Entry 7E2Q (X-ray diffraction, 1.80 A resolution); this record covers chains A and B.

[Chain A (and B)]
Molecule: Enolase
Source organism: Mycoplasma pneumoniae
Notes: EC 4.2.1.11; chain B of this document is another copy of the same molecule, construct and numbering; everything in this record applies to it too
UniProt: A0A449A037 (A0A449A037_MYCPM); residues 1-456 here = UniProt positions 1-456
Chain sequence (464 residues; row label = number of the first residue in the row):
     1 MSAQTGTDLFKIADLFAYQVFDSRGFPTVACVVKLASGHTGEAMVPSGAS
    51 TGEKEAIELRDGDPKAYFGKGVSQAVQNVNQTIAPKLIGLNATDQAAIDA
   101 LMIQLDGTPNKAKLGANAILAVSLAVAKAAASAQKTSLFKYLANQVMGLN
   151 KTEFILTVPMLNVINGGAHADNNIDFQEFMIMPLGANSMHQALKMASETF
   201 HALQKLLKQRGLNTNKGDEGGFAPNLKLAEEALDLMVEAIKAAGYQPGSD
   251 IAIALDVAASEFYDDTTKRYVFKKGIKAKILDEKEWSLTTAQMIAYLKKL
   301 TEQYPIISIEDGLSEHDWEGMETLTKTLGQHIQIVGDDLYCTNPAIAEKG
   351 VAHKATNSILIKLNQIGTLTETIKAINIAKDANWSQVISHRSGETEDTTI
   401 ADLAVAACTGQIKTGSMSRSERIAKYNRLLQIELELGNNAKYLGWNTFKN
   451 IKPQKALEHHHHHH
Unresolved in the structure: 1-7, 50, 161, 460-464 (chain B: 1-7, 49-53, 460-464)
Differences from the reference sequence: expression tag (457-464)
Reported in the primary citation:
  - self-association interface (contacts with another copy of this molecule): Phe16, Tyr18, Gln19, Val20, Phe21, Asp22, Ser23, Arg24, Gly25, Phe26, Val32, Glu42, Met44, Lys65, Ala66, Tyr67, Phe68, Asp171, His190, Leu193, Lys194, Ser197, Glu198, Phe200, His201, Ala202, Lys205, Lys208, Asn213, Asn215, Lys216, Gly217, Asp218, Ala223, Ala242, Ala243, Thr395, Glu396, Met417, Ser418, Arg419, Ser420, Glu421, Ile423, Ala424, Asn427, Leu430, Gln431, Leu434

[Chain A / chain B interface]
Contacting residue pairs (91):
  Phe16(A) with Leu434(B), hydrophobic
  Tyr18(A) with Gln431(B); Leu434(B), hydrophobic
  Gln19(A) with Leu430(B)
  Val20(A) with Asn427(B)
  Phe21(A) with Leu193(B), hydrophobic; Ser197(B); Met417(B), hydrophobic; Ile423(B); Asn427(B), hydrogen bond (backbone-side chain); Leu430(B), hydrophobic
  Asp22(A) with Ile423(B)
  Ser23(A) with Ser418(B); Arg419(B), hydrogen bond (backbone-backbone); Ser420(B)
  Arg24(A) with Met417(B)
  Gly25(A) with Ser197(B), hydrogen bond (backbone-side chain); Met417(B), hydrogen bond (backbone-backbone)
  Glu42(A) with Gln431(B), hydrogen bond
  Lys65(A) with Lys194(B); Glu198(B)
  Ala66(A) with Lys194(B); Glu198(B)
  Tyr67(A) with Lys194(B); Ser197(B); Glu198(B), hydrogen bond (backbone-side chain)
  Phe68(A) with Ser197(B); His201(B)
  Asp171(A) with Asn213(B)
  Leu193(A) with Phe21(B), hydrophobic
  Lys194(A) with Lys65(B), hydrogen bond (side chain-backbone); Ala66(B); Tyr67(B)
  Ser197(A) with Phe21(B); Gly25(B), hydrogen bond (side chain-backbone); Tyr67(B)
  Glu198(A) with Lys65(B); Ala66(B); Tyr67(B), hydrogen bond (side chain-backbone); Phe68(B)
  His201(A) with Arg24(B), hydrogen bond (side chain-backbone); Gly25(B), hydrogen bond (side chain-backbone); Phe26(B); Phe68(B)
  Ala202(A) with Phe68(B)
  Lys205(A) with Phe68(B)
  Asn213(A) with Asn213(B)
  Asn215(A) with Asn213(B), hydrogen bond; Asn215(B); Lys216(B); Ala223(B)
  Lys216(A) with Asn215(B); Lys216(B), hydrogen bond (backbone-backbone); Arg419(B)
  Gly217(A) with Asn215(B)
  Ala223(A) with Asn215(B)
  Glu394(A) with Ser420(B)
  Thr395(A) with Ser420(B)
  Glu396(A) with Ser420(B); Ala424(B); Asn427(B), hydrogen bond
  Met417(A) with Phe21(B), hydrophobic; Arg24(B); Gly25(B), hydrogen bond (backbone-backbone)
  Ser418(A) with Ser23(B)
  Arg419(A) with Ser23(B), hydrogen bond (backbone-backbone); Lys216(B); Ser418(B); Arg419(B); Glu421(B)
  Ser420(A) with Ser23(B); Glu394(B); Thr395(B); Glu396(B); Glu421(B), hydrogen bond (backbone-side chain)
  Glu421(A) with Arg419(B); Ser420(B), hydrogen bond (side chain-backbone)
  Ile423(A) with Phe21(B); Asp22(B)
  Ala424(A) with Glu396(B)
  Asn427(A) with Val20(B); Phe21(B), hydrogen bond (side chain-backbone); Glu396(B), hydrogen bond
  Leu430(A) with Gln19(B); Val20(B), hydrophobic; Phe21(B), hydrophobic
  Gln431(A) with Tyr18(B), hydrogen bond; Val32(B); Glu42(B), hydrogen bond
  Leu434(A) with Phe16(B), hydrophobic; Tyr18(B), hydrophobic
Other interface residues (no listed pair), chain A (47 interface residues in all): Phe26, Val32, Met44, His190, Phe200, Asp218
Other interface residues (no listed pair), chain B (43 interface residues in all): Met44, His190, Phe200, Asp218

[In short]
47 residues of chain A face 43 of chain B across their interface; the contacts include 22 hydrogen bonds.
Polar pairs include Phe21(A)-Asn427(B), Gly25(A)-Ser197(B) and Glu42(A)-Gln431(B). The paper reports a
self-association interface involving Phe16(A), Tyr18(A) and Gln19(A) among others.
Chain A and chain B are both Enolase (Mycoplasma pneumoniae); the structure, Crystal structure of Mycoplasma
pneumoniae Enolase, was determined by X-ray diffraction together with 7E2P from the same study.
